PDB entry 6O85 | electron microscopy, 3.03 A resolution | chains D and E of the 13 polymer chains in the assembly

Chain D:
Name: Translation initiation factor eIF-2B subunit beta
Organism: Homo sapiens
Reference sequence: P49770 (EI2BB_HUMAN); residues 2-351 here = UniProt positions 2-351
Sequence (368 residues; row label = number of the first residue in the row; numbers below 1 keep their minus sign (Met-16 is residue -16)):
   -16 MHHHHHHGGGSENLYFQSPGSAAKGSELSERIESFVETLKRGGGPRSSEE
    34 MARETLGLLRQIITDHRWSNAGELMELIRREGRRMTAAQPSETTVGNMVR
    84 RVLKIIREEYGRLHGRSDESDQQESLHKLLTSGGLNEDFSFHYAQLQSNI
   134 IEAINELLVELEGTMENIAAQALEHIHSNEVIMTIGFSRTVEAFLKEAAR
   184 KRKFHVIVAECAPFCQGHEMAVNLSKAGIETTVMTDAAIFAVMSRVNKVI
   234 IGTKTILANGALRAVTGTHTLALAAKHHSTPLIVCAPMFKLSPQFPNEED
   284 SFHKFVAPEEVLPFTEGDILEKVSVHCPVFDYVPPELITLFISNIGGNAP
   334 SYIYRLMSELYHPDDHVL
Disordered / not traced: -16 to 7, 99-124
Sequence notes: initiating methionine (-16); expression tag (-15 to 1)
Residues lining bound ligands: C7B (2-(4-chloranylphenoxy)-N-[4-[2-(4-chloranylphenoxy)ethanoylamino]cyclohexyl]ethanamide): Asn162, Val164, His188, Ile190, Thr215, Val225
UniProt features mapped onto this chain:
  - natural variant: Val85 (V85E: In VWM2), Ala127 (A127V: Found in a patient with Rett syndrome-like phenotype; uncertain significance), Ser171 (S171F: In VWM2), Pro196 (P196S: In VWM2), Gly200 (G200V: In VWM2), Glu213 (E213G: In VWM2), Cys268 (C268Y: In VWM2), Lys273 (K273R: In VWM2), Val316 (V316D: In VWM2), Gly329 (G329V: In VWM2)
Reported in the primary citation:
  - mutagenesis - N132D: increased catalytic activity with Eukaryotic translation initiation factor 2 subunit 1

Chain E:
Name: Translation initiation factor eIF-2B subunit delta
Organism: Homo sapiens
Reference sequence: Q9UI10 (EI2BD_HUMAN); numbering as in UniProt (aligned over 1-523)
Sequence (523 residues; numbered 1 to 523; the number before each row is that of its first residue):
     1 MAAVAVAVREDSGSGMKAELPPGPGAVGREMTKEEKLQLRKEKKQQKKKR
    51 KEEKGAEPETGSAVSAAQCQVGPTRELPESGIQLGTPREKVPAGRSKAEL
   101 RAERRAKQEAERALKQARKGEQGGPPPKASPSTAGETPSGVKRLPEYPQV
   151 DDLLLRRLVKKPERQQVPTRKDYGSKVSLFSHLPQYSRQNSLTQFMSIPS
   201 SVIHPAMVRLGLQYSQGLVSGSNARCIALLRALQQVIQDYTTPPNEELSR
   251 DLVNKLKPYMSFLTQCRPLSASMHNAIKFLNKEITSVGSSKREEEAKSEL
   301 RAAIDRYVQEKIVLAAQAISRFAYQKISNGDVILVYGCSSLVSRILQEAW
   351 TEGRRFRVVVVDSRPWLEGRHTLRSLVHAGVPASYLLIPAASYVLPEVSK
   401 VLLGAHALLANGSVMSRVGTAQLALVARAHNVPVLVCCETYKFCERVQTD
   451 AFVSNELDDPDDLQCKRGEHVALANWQNHASLRLLNLVYDVTPPELVDLV
   501 ITELGMIPCSSVPVVLRVKSSDQ
Disordered / not traced: 1-165, 523
Residues lining bound ligands: C7B (2-(4-chloranylphenoxy)-N-[4-[2-(4-chloranylphenoxy)ethanoylamino]cyclohexyl]ethanamide): Val177, Ser178, Leu179, Phe180, Phe452, Leu485
UniProt features mapped onto this chain:
  - region: Arg170 to Leu179 (May bind the chemical integrated stress response (ISR) inhibitor ISRIB)
  - modified residue: Ala2 (N-acetylalanine), Ser12 (Phosphoserine), Thr86 (Phosphothreonine), Ser130 (Phosphoserine)
  - natural variant: Arg209 (R209Q: In VWM4), Ala228 (A228V: In VWM4), Leu269 (L269R: In VWM4), Arg357 (R357Q: In VWM4), Arg374 (R374C: In VWM4), Cys465 (C465R: In VWM4), Tyr489 (Y489H: In VWM4)
Reported in the primary citation:
  - mutagenesis - R250A (kobs=0.013min-1), R250E (kobs=0.023min-1): unchanged catalytic activity on dissociated tetramers
  - mutagenesis - R250A (kobs=0.012min-1), R250E (kobs=0.017min-1): decreased catalytic activity on ISRIB-stabilized eIF2B octamer

Chain D / chain E interface:
Contacting residue pairs (90; chain D residue first):
  Glu193(D) with Arg364(E); Leu463(E)
  Ala195(D) with Leu387(E); Pro389(E)
  Pro196(D) with Leu387(E); Arg467(E)
  Cys198(D) with Arg364(E); Cys465(E), hydrophobic
  His201(D) with Leu463(E); Cys465(E); Leu473(E)
  Val205(D) with Ala472(E)
  Ser208(D) with His479(E); Ser481(E), hydrogen bond (backbone-side chain); Leu482(E)
  Lys209(D) with His479(E)
  Gly211(D) with Ser481(E)
  Ile212(D) with Ser481(E)
  Glu213(D) with Ser481(E); Arg483(E), salt bridge
  Thr214(D) with Ser481(E), hydrogen bond (backbone-backbone); Leu482(E); Arg483(E), hydrogen bond (backbone-backbone)
  Thr215(D) with Arg483(E)
  Val216(D) with Leu463(E); Leu482(E), hydrophobic; Arg483(E), hydrogen bond (backbone-backbone); Leu484(E), hydrophobic; Leu485(E), hydrogen bond (backbone-backbone)
  Met217(D) with Leu463(E), hydrophobic; Leu485(E)
  Thr218(D) with Arg364(E)
  Asp219(D) with Ile388(E); Pro389(E); Gln422(E), hydrogen bond (backbone-side chain)
  Ala220(D) with Ser363(E); Val418(E); Gly419(E), hydrogen bond (backbone-backbone); Gln422(E)
  Ala221(D) with Val418(E), hydrophobic; Gln422(E); Leu487(E), hydrophobic
  Ile222(D) with Gln422(E), hydrogen bond (backbone-side chain)
  Phe223(D) with Ala421(E), hydrophobic; Gln422(E); Leu425(E), hydrophobic; Pro493(E)
  Ala224(D) with Phe452(E); Asp490(E)
  Val225(D) with Phe452(E), hydrophobic; Leu487(E), hydrophobic
  Arg228(D) with Leu179(E); Asp450(E), salt bridge; Phe452(E)
  Thr249(D) with Pro389(E), hydrogen bond (side chain-backbone); Ala390(E)
  Gly250(D) with Pro389(E)
  His252(D) with Ser392(E)
  Thr253(D) with Gln422(E); Val426(E)
  Leu256(D) with Val426(E), hydrophobic; Ala429(E), hydrophobic
  Ala257(D) with Leu425(E), hydrophobic
  His260(D) with Leu425(E)
  His286(D) with Tyr393(E)
  Phe288(D) with Tyr393(E)
  Val294(D) with Tyr385(E), hydrophobic; Leu387(E), hydrophobic
  Leu295(D) with Arg370(E); Leu373(E), hydrophobic; Tyr385(E), hydrophobic
  Pro296(D) with Arg370(E)
  Glu299(D) with Arg370(E); Arg374(E), salt bridge
  Ile302(D) with Leu373(E), hydrophobic; Arg374(E); Val377(E), hydrophobic
  Lys305(D) with Ala383(E)
  Val306(D) with Leu373(E), hydrophobic; Ala383(E); Ser384(E); Tyr385(E)
  Ser307(D) with Ala383(E), hydrogen bond (backbone-backbone); Ser384(E), hydrogen bond (backbone-side chain); Tyr385(E), hydrogen bond (backbone-backbone)
  Val308(D) with Tyr385(E)
  His309(D) with Leu386(E)
  Pro311(D) with Ala390(E); Tyr393(E), hydrophobic
  Asp314(D) with Pro389(E)
Other interface residues (no listed pair), chain D (47 interface residues in all): Phe197, Ala204
Other interface residues (no listed pair), chain E (46 interface residues in all): Pro365, His378, Pro382, His430, Ala451, Gln464

Summary:
47 residues of chain D face 46 of chain E across their interface, with 12 hydrogen bonds and 3 salt bridges.
Among the polar pairs are Glu213(D)-Arg483(E), Arg228(D)-Asp450(E) and Glu299(D)-Arg374(E). The paper reports
that R250A and R250E of chain E reduce catalytic activity on ISRIB-stabilized eIF2B octamer; N132D of chain D
increases catalytic activity with Eukaryotic translation initiation factor 2 subunit 1.
Chain D is Translation initiation factor eIF-2B subunit beta and chain E is Translation initiation factor
eIF-2B subunit delta, both from Homo sapiens; the structure, Electron cryo-microscopy of the eukaryotic
translation initiation factor 2B bound to eukaryotic translation initiation factor 2 ..., was determined by
electron microscopy, deposited together with 6O81 and 6O9Z.
